8YR5 - chains A and J of the 12 polymer chains in the assembly; structure by X-ray diffraction, 2.83 A resolution.

Chain A (and J):
Name: CDP-diacylglycerol--serine O-phosphatidyltransferase
Organism: Escherichia coli str. K-12 substr. MG1655
Notes: EC 2.7.8.8; chain J of this document is another copy of the same molecule, construct and numbering; everything in this record applies to it too
UniProtKB: P23830 (PSS_ECOLI); numbering as in UniProt (aligned over 2-451)
Sequence (461 residues; row label = number of the first residue in the row; numbers below 1 keep their minus sign (Met-9 is residue -9)):
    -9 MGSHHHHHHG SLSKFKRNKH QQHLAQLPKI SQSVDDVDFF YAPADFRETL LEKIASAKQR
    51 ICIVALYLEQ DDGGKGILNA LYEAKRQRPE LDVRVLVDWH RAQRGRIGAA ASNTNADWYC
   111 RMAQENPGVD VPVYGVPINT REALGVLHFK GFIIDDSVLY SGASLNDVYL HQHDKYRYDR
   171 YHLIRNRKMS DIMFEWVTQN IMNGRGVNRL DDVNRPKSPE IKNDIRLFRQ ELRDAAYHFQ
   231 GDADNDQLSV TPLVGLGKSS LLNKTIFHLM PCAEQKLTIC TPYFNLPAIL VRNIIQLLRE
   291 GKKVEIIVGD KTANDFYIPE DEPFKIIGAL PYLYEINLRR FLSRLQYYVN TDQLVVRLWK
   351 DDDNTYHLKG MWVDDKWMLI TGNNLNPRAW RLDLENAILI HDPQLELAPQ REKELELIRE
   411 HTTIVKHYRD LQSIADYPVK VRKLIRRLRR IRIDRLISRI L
Disordered / not traced: -9 to 6, 95-102 (chain J: -9 to 4, 99-102)
Construct notes: initiating methionine (-9); expression tag (-8 to 1)
UniProt features mapped onto this chain:
  - active site: His138, Asp169, His357, Glu385
  - binding site (a CDP-1,2-diacyl-sn-glycerol): Leu56, Tyr57, Arg91, Arg94, Arg96, Ile97, Glu132, Ala133, Val136, His138, Lys140, Gly152, Tyr159, Arg167, Tyr273, Asp305, Phe306, Ile316, Ile317, Leu320 and 9 more in UniProt
  - mutagenesis: Tyr57 (Y57A: Does not affect enzyme activity when serine concentration is saturating but reduces significantly when limiting), Arg91 (R91A: Reduces the enzyme activity), Arg94 (R94A: Reduces the enzyme activity), Arg96 (R96A: Does not affect enzyme activity), Arg131 (R131E: Does not affect enzyme membrane association; when associated with 212-E--E-219), His138 (H138A: Reduces the enzyme activity), Lys140 (K140A: Abolishes the enzyme activity), Tyr159 (Y159A: Reduces the enzyme activity when serine concentration is saturating but becomes comparable to the wild type when limiting), Arg167 (R167A: Reduces the enzyme activity), Lys212 to Arg219 (Does not affect enzyme membrane association; when associated with E-131), Tyr273 (Y273A: Reduces the enzyme activity), Asp305 (D305A: Reduces the enzyme activity), 7 further mutagenesis entries in UniProt
From the paper describing this entry:
  - catalytic residues: Asp169, His357, Glu385 (proposed by the authors, not directly observed)
  - contacts within the chain: His138-Glu385, Asp169-His357, Tyr324-Leu451 (hydrogen bond), Asn376-Leu451 (hydrogen bond)
  - mutagenesis - H138A (180-fold): decreased catalytic activity on 18:1/18:1 CDP-DG
  - mutagenesis - K140A, H357A: abolished catalytic activity
  - mutagenesis - R91A, R94A, Y159A, R167A, Y273A, D305A, F306A: decreased catalytic activity on CDP-DG
  - mutagenesis - Y57A: decreased catalytic activity
  - mutagenesis - Y273A, D305A: decreased catalytic activity on serine
  - mutagenesis - Y159A: unchanged catalytic activity on serine
  - mutagenesis - D145A, D169A, D364A, E385A: decreased stability
  - mutagenesis - R131E/K212E/R219E: unchanged localization
  - mutagenesis - K433E/R436E/R437E/R439E/R440E/R442E/R445E/R449E: decreased localization

Chain A / chain J interface:
Pairs across the interface (13):
  Lys9(A) - Asn204(J)
  Gln12(A) - Val203(J)
  Gln12(A) - Asn204(J)
  His13(A) - Asn204(J)
  Gln16(A) - Asp202(J)
  Gln16(A) - Asn204(J)  hydrogen bond
  Asp224(A) - Arg195(J)  salt bridge
  Asp224(A) - Asn213(J)
  Asp224(A) - Leu217(J)
  Ser249(A) - Pro209(J)
  Ser249(A) - Glu210(J)
  Lys254(A) - Pro206(J)
  Lys254(A) - Glu210(J)  salt bridge

Summary:
7 residues of chain A face 9 of chain J across their interface, with 1 hydrogen bond and 2 salt bridges. Among
the polar pairs are Asp224(A)-Arg195(J), Lys254(A)-Glu210(J) and Gln16(A)-Asn204(J). The paper reports
catalytic residues Asp169(A), His357(A) and Glu385(A); R91A, R94A and Y159A of chain A, among others, reduce
catalytic activity on CDP-DG; 17 substitutions were tested in all.
Chain A and chain J are both CDP-diacylglycerol--serine O-phosphatidyltransferase (Escherichia coli str. K-12
substr. MG1655); the structure, Crystal structure of E. coli phosphatidylserine synthase in apo state, was
determined by X-ray diffraction, deposited together with 8YR6.
